4LSV - chains H and L of the 3 polymer chains in the assembly; structure by X-ray diffraction, 3.00 A resolution.

== Chain H ==
Molecule: Heavy chain of antibody 3BNC117
From: Homo sapiens
Notes: antibody fragment or engineered binder
Sequence (226 residues; numbered 1 to 216 plus 10 insertion-coded residues; the number before each row is that of its first residue; a row labelled like 71A-71D holds insertion residues (71A, then the next letters in order)):
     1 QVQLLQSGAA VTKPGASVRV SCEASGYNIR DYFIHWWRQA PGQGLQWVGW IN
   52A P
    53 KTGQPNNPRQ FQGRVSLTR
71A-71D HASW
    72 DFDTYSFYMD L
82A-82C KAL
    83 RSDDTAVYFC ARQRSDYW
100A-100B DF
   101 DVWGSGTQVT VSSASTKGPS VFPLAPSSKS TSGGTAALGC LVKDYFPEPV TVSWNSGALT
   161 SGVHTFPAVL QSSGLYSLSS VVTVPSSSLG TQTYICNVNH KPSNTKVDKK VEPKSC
Unresolved in the structure: 133-134, 214-216
Cystine bridges: Cys22-Cys92, Cys140-Cys196

== Chain L ==
Molecule: Light chain of antibody 3BNC117
From: Homo sapiens
Notes: antibody fragment or engineered binder
Sequence (206 residues; each row starts with the number of its first residue; note: 8 numbers in that range are skipped by the numbering (no residue carries them; nothing is unmodelled there)):
     1 DIQMTQSPSS LSASVGDTVT ITCQANG
    32 YLNWYQQRRG KAPKLLIYDG SKLERGVPSR FSGRRWGQEY NLTINNLQPE DIATYFCQVY
    96 EFVVPGTRLD LKRTVAAPSV FIFPPSDEQL KSGTASVVCL LNNFYPREAK VQWKVDNALQ
   156 SGNSQESVTE QDSKDSTYSL SSTLTLSKAD YEKHKVYACE VTHQGLSSPV TKSFNRGEC
Unresolved in the structure: 212-214
Cystine bridges: Cys23-Cys88, Cys134-Cys194
Covalent attachments: N-acetylglucosamine (NAG) linked to Asn72
Ligand contacts: N-acetylglucosamine (NAG; 2-acetamido-2-deoxy-beta-D-glucopyranose): Asn26, Gly27, Tyr32, Tyr91

== Interface between chain H and chain L ==
Residue-residue contacts (66):
  Trp37(H) - Tyr91(L)
  Trp37(H) - Glu96(L)
  Trp37(H) - Val98(L)  hydrophobic
  Gln39(H) - Gln38(L)  hydrogen bond
  Leu45(H) - Phe87(L)  hydrophobic
  Leu45(H) - Val98(L)
  Trp47(H) - Glu96(L)
  Phe91(H) - Lys42(L)
  Phe91(H) - Ala43(L)  hydrophobic
  Arg96(H) - Leu46(L)
  Arg96(H) - Tyr49(L)
  Arg96(H) - Glu55(L)  salt bridge
  Asp98(H) - Tyr32(L)
  Tyr99(H) - Tyr32(L)  hydrophobic
  Tyr99(H) - Asn34(L)  hydrogen bond (backbone-side chain)
  Tyr99(H) - Tyr49(L)  hydrophobic
  Tyr99(H) - Asp50(L)  hydrogen bond
  Tyr99(H) - Lys53(L)  hydrogen bond
  Trp100(H) - Asn34(L)  hydrogen bond (backbone-side chain)
  Trp100(H) - Tyr36(L)
  Trp100(H) - Gln89(L)  hydrogen bond (backbone-side chain)
  Trp100(H) - Tyr91(L)
  Trp100(H) - Glu96(L)
  Asp100A(H) - Asn34(L)
  Asp100A(H) - Tyr36(L)
  Asp100A(H) - Leu46(L)
  Asp100A(H) - Tyr49(L)
  Phe100B(H) - Tyr36(L)  hydrogen bond (backbone-side chain)
  Phe100B(H) - Leu46(L)
  Phe100B(H) - Gln89(L)
  Trp103(H) - Ala43(L)  hydrophobic
  Trp103(H) - Pro44(L)  hydrophobic
  Gly104(H) - Ala43(L)
  Phe122(H) - Ser121(L)
  Phe122(H) - Glu123(L)
  Phe122(H) - Gln124(L)
  Pro123(H) - Ser121(L)
  Pro123(H) - Glu123(L)
  Leu124(H) - Phe118(L)
  Ala125(H) - Phe118(L)
  Ala125(H) - Pro119(L)
  Ser127(H) - Pro119(L)
  Ser132(H) - Phe116(L)
  Ala137(H) - Phe116(L)  hydrophobic
  Ala137(H) - Phe118(L)
  Leu138(H) - Phe118(L)  hydrophobic
  Lys143(H) - Ser131(L)
  His164(H) - Asn137(L)
  His164(H) - Asn138(L)  hydrogen bond
  His164(H) - Ser174(L)
  Thr165(H) - Thr164(L)
  Phe166(H) - Leu135(L)  hydrophobic
  Phe166(H) - Ser162(L)
  Phe166(H) - Thr164(L)
  Phe166(H) - Ser174(L)
  Phe166(H) - Leu175(L)
  Phe166(H) - Ser176(L)
  Pro167(H) - Ser162(L)  hydrogen bond (backbone-side chain)
  Pro167(H) - Val163(L)
  Pro167(H) - Thr164(L)
  Val169(H) - Gln160(L)
  Leu170(H) - Gln160(L)
  Gln171(H) - Gln160(L)
  Ser179(H) - Ser176(L)  hydrogen bond
  Val181(H) - Leu135(L)  hydrophobic
  Thr183(H) - Asn137(L)  hydrogen bond
Interface residues without a listed pair, chain H (40 interface residues in all): Gln43, Gly44, Asp101, Pro126, Ala136, Leu141, Ser172, Lys209
Interface residues without a listed pair, chain L (39 interface residues in all): Arg56, Pro100, Val133, Asp167, Thr180

== Overview ==
Chain H and chain L form an interface of 40 and 39 residues respectively, with 11 hydrogen bonds and 1 salt
bridge. Polar pairs include Arg96(H)-Glu55(L), Gln39(H)-Gln38(L) and Tyr99(H)-Asn34(L). Ligands of chain L:
N-acetylglucosamine. Covalently linked N-acetylglucosamine: at Asn72(L).
Here chain H is Heavy chain of antibody 3BNC117 and chain L is Light chain of antibody 3BNC117, both from Homo
sapiens. Entry 4LSV (Crystal structure of broadly and potently neutralizing antibody 3BNC117 in complex with
HIV-1 clade C C1086 ...) was determined by X-ray diffraction, deposited together with 4LSP, 4LSQ, 4LSR, 4LSS,
4LST and 4LSU.
